4YY0 - chains C and F of the 6 polymer chains in the assembly; structure by X-ray diffraction, 2.59 A resolution.

[Chain C]
Name: HA1
Organism: unidentified influenza virus
Sequence (325 residues; each row starts with the number of its first residue):
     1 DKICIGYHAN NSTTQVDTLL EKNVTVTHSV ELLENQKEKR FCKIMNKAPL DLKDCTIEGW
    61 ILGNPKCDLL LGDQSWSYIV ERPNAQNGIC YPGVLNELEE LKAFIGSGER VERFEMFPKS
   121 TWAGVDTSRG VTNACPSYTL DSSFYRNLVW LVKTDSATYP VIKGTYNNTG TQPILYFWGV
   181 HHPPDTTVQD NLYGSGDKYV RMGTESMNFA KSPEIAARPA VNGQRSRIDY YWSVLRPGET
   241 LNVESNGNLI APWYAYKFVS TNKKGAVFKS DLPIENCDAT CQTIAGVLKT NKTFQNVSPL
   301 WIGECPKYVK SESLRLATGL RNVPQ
Cystine bridges: C42-C277, C55-C67, C90-C135, C281-C305
Covalent attachments: N-acetylglucosamine (NAG) linked to N23, N167

[Chain F]
Name: HA2
Organism: unidentified influenza virus
Sequence (159 residues; numbered 330 to 488; the number before each row is that of its first residue):
   330 GIFGAIAGFI EGGWTGMIDG WYGYHHENSQ GSGYAADRES TQKAIDGITN KVNSIINKMN
   390 TQFEAVDHEF SNLERRIGNL NKRMEDGFLD VWTYNAELLV LLENERTLDL HDANVKNLYE
   450 KVKSQLRDNA NDLGNGCFEF WHKCDNECME SVKNGTYDY
Cystine bridges: C473-C477

[Interface between chain C and chain F]
Pairs across the interface (13; chain C residue first):
  E97(C) - L402(F)
  E99(C) - R405(F)
  E100(C) - N401(F)
  E100(C) - L402(F)
  E100(C) - E403(F)
  E100(C) - R404(F)  hydrogen bond (side chain-backbone)
  E100(C) - R405(F)  salt bridge
  A103(C) - R404(F)
  A103(C) - R405(F)
  F104(C) - R404(F)
  S107(C) - R404(F)
  R236(C) - N401(F)
  K263(C) - K411(F)
Other interface residues (no listed pair), chain C (9 interface residues in all): W232

[Summary]
9 residues of chain C and 6 residues of chain F are in contact; the contacts include 1 hydrogen bond and 1
salt bridge. Polar contacts include E100(C)-R405(F) and E100(C)-R404(F). N-acetylglucosamine is covalently
linked to N23(C) and N167(C).
Here chain C is HA1 and chain F is HA2, both from unidentified influenza virus. Entry 4YY0 (The structure of
hemagglutinin from a H6N1 influenza virus (A/chicken/Taiwan/A2837/2013)) was determined by X-ray diffraction.
